PDB entry 4ZH2 | X-ray diffraction, 4.20 A resolution (low resolution: residue-level contacts below are approximate; hydrogen-bond / salt-bridge calls are withheld) | chains A and B of the 6 polymer chains in the assembly

Chain A (and B):
Protein: DNA-directed RNA polymerase subunit alpha
Organism: Escherichia coli
Notes: EC 2.7.7.6; chain B of this document is another copy of the same molecule, construct and numbering; everything in this record applies to it too
UniProt: P0A7Z4 (RPOA_ECOLI); residue numbers follow UniProt; this construct covers 2-329
Amino-acid sequence (335 residues; numbered -5 to 329; the number before each row is that of its first residue; numbers below 1 keep their minus sign (Met-5 is residue -5)):
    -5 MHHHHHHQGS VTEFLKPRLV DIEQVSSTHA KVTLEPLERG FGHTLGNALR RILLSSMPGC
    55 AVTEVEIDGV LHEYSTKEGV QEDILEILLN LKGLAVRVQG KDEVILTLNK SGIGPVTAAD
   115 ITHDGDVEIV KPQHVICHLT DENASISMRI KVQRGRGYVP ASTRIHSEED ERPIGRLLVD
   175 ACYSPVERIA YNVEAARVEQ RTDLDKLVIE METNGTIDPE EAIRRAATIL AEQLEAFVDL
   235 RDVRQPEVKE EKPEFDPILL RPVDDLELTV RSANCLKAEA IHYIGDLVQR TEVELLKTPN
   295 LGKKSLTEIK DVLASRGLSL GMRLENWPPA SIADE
Unresolved in the structure: -5 to 7, 232-246, 325-329 (chain B: -5 to 5, 161-171, 233-329)
Construct notes: expression tag (-5 to 1)
Curated features (UniProtKB/Swiss-Prot):
  - region: Glu162 to Glu165 (Required for interaction with Crp at class II promoters)
  - modified residue: Arg265 (ADP-ribosylarginine), Lys297 (N6-acetyllysine), Lys298 (N6-acetyllysine)
  - mutagenesis: Arg45 (R45C: In rpoA112; temperature-sensitive, blocks RNA polymerase assembly), Glu162 to Glu165 (5-fold decrease in CRP-class II promoter-dependent transcription), Glu165 (E165K: 5-fold decrease in CRP-class II promoter-dependent transcription), Arg191 (R191C: In rpoA101; temperature-sensitive)

Interface between chain A and chain B:
Pairs across the interface (53):
  Phe8(A) with Arg150(B)
  Leu9(A) with Gln227(B)
  Lys10(A) with Glu226(B); Glu229(B)
  Pro11(A) with Gln227(B); Ala230(B)
  Arg12(A) with Ala230(B); Phe231(B)
  Leu28(A) with Phe231(B)
  Gly34(A) with Arg45(B)
  Phe35(A) with Ser50(B); Ile223(B); Gln227(B)
  Thr38(A) with Ala42(B); Arg45(B); Ile46(B)
  Leu39(A) with Leu224(B); Gln227(B); Leu228(B)
  Ala42(A) with Thr38(B)
  Arg45(A) with Gly34(B); His37(B); Thr38(B)
  Ile46(A) with Phe35(B); Thr38(B)
  Ser49(A) with Phe35(B)
  Ser50(A) with Phe8(B); Phe35(B)
  Gly149(A) with Thr6(B)
  Arg150(A) with Thr6(B); Glu7(B); Phe8(B); Glu32(B)
  His160(A) with Gln194(B)
  Arg218(A) with Phe231(B)
  Ala221(A) with Leu228(B)
  Thr222(A) with Val232(B)
  Ile223(A) with Phe8(B); Phe35(B)
  Leu224(A) with Leu224(B); Leu228(B)
  Ala225(A) with Leu228(B)
  Gln227(A) with Leu9(B); Pro11(B); Phe35(B); Leu39(B)
  Leu228(A) with Ala221(B); Leu224(B)
  Glu229(A) with Lys10(B)
  Phe231(A) with Leu28(B); Leu39(B); Leu43(B); Arg218(B)
Other interface residues (no listed pair), chain A (34 interface residues in all): Leu13, His37, Asn41, Arg148, Glu226, Ala230
Other interface residues (no listed pair), chain B (34 interface residues in all): Leu31, Asn41, Leu201

Overview:
The chain A/chain B interface involves 34 residues from each chain. UniProt lists 6 mutagenesis sites on chain
A.
Chain A and chain B are both DNA-directed RNA polymerase subunit alpha (Escherichia coli); the structure,
Crystal structure of Escherichia coli RNA polymerase in complex with CBR703, was determined by X-ray
diffraction together with 4ZH3 and 4ZH4 from the same study.
